Entry 9EFU (electron microscopy, 2.92 A resolution); this record covers chains B and D of the 4 polymer chains in the assembly.

== Chain B (and D) ==
Name: Light-independent protochlorophyllide reductase subunit B
From: Cereibacter sphaeroides
Notes: EC 1.3.7.7; chain D of this document is another copy of the same molecule, construct and numbering; everything in this record applies to it too
UniProt: B9KK25 (BCHB_CERSK); residue numbers follow UniProt; this construct covers 1-419
Amino-acid sequence (419 residues; numbered 1 to 419; the number before each row is that of its first residue):
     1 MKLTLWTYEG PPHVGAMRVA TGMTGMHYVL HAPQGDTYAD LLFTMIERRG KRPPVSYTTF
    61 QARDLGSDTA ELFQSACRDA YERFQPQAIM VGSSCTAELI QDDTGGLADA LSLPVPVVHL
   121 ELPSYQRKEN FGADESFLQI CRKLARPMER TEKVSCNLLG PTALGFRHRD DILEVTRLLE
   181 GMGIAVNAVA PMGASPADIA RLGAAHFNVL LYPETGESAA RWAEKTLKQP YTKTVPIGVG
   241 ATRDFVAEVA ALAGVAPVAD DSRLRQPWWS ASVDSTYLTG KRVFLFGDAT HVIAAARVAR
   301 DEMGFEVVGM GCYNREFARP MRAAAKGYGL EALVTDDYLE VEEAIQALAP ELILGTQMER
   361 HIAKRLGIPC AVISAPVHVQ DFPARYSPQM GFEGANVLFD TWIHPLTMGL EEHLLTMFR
Metal / ion sites: 4Fe-4S cluster Fe near Asp36 (its only coordinating residue here)
Residues lining bound ligands:
  - Protochlorophyllide (PMR), molecule 1: Tyr38, Leu41, Leu42, Met45, Ile46, Val379
  - Protochlorophyllide (PMR), molecule 2: Val273, Asp274, Leu410
  - 4Fe-4S cluster (SF4): Pro33, Gln34, Gly35, Asp36, Thr96
UniProt features mapped onto this chain:
  - active site: Asp274 (Proton donor)
  - binding site ([4Fe-4S] cluster): Asp36
  - binding site (substrate): Gly409, Leu410
From the paper describing this entry:
  - catalytic residues: Asp274 (citing earlier work)

== Interface between chain B and chain D ==
Pairs across the interface (59):
  Arg48(B) - Trp268(D)  hydrogen bond (backbone-side chain)
  Arg48(B) - Trp269(D)
  Arg48(B) - Ser272(D)
  Arg48(B) - Asp274(D)  salt bridge
  Arg49(B) - Trp268(D)
  Gly50(B) - Trp268(D)
  Arg169(B) - Arg265(D)
  Arg169(B) - Trp269(D)
  Leu173(B) - Arg263(D)
  Arg263(B) - Leu173(D)
  Arg265(B) - Arg169(D)
  Arg265(B) - Ala384(D)  hydrogen bond (side chain-backbone)
  Trp268(B) - Arg48(D)  hydrogen bond (side chain-backbone)
  Trp268(B) - Gly50(D)
  Trp269(B) - Arg48(D)
  Trp269(B) - Phe382(D)
  Trp269(B) - Pro383(D)
  Trp269(B) - Ala384(D)
  Ser272(B) - Arg48(D)
  Val273(B) - Met45(D)  hydrophobic
  Asp274(B) - Met45(D)
  Asp274(B) - Val379(D)
  Arg360(B) - Glu411(D)  salt bridge
  His361(B) - Glu411(D)  salt bridge
  Val379(B) - Asp274(D)
  Gln380(B) - Thr407(D)
  Phe382(B) - Trp269(D)
  Pro383(B) - Trp269(D)
  Pro383(B) - Asp400(D)
  Ala384(B) - Arg265(D)  hydrogen bond (backbone-side chain)
  Ala384(B) - Trp269(D)
  Ala384(B) - Asn396(D)
  Ala384(B) - Phe399(D)  hydrophobic
  Ala384(B) - Asp400(D)  hydrogen bond (backbone-side chain)
  Arg385(B) - Arg385(D)
  Arg385(B) - Tyr386(D)  hydrogen bond (side chain-backbone)
  Arg385(B) - Ser387(D)  hydrogen bond
  Arg385(B) - Asn396(D)
  Arg385(B) - Val397(D)
  Arg385(B) - Asp400(D)  hydrogen bond (backbone-side chain)
  Tyr386(B) - Arg385(D)  hydrogen bond (backbone-side chain)
  Tyr386(B) - Glu393(D)  hydrogen bond (backbone-side chain)
  Ser387(B) - Arg385(D)  hydrogen bond
  Glu393(B) - Arg385(D)
  Glu393(B) - Tyr386(D)  hydrogen bond (side chain-backbone)
  Asn396(B) - Ala384(D)  hydrogen bond (side chain-backbone)
  Asn396(B) - Arg385(D)
  Val397(B) - Arg385(D)
  Phe399(B) - Ala384(D)  hydrophobic
  Asp400(B) - Pro383(D)
  Asp400(B) - Ala384(D)  hydrogen bond (side chain-backbone)
  Asp400(B) - Arg385(D)  hydrogen bond (side chain-backbone)
  Thr407(B) - Gln380(D)
  Glu411(B) - Arg360(D)  salt bridge
  Glu411(B) - His361(D)  salt bridge
  Glu411(B) - Gln380(D)
  Glu412(B) - Lys364(D)
  Leu415(B) - His361(D)
  Arg419(B) - Arg365(D)
Other interface residues (no listed pair), chain B (36 interface residues in all): Met45, Asp170, Lys364, His404
Other interface residues (no listed pair), chain D (36 interface residues in all): Arg49, Val273, His378, Thr401, His404, Glu412

== In short ==
The chain B/chain D interface involves 36 residues from each chain; the contacts include 15 hydrogen bonds and
5 salt bridges. Polar pairs include Arg48(B)-Asp274(D), Arg360(B)-Glu411(D) and His361(B)-Glu411(D). Ligands
of chain B: 4Fe-4S cluster and Protochlorophyllide. The paper reports the catalytic residue Asp274(B).
Chain B and chain D are both Light-independent protochlorophyllide reductase subunit B (Cereibacter
sphaeroides); the structure, CryoEM structure of BchN-BchB electron acceptor component protein of DPOR with
Pchlide, was determined by electron microscopy together with 9BUO, 9E7H, 8VQH, 8VQI and 8VQJ from the same
study.
